2OTU - chains B and P of the 3 polymer chains in the assembly; structure by X-ray diffraction, 1.68 A resolution.

[Chain B]
Name: Fv heavy chain variable domain
Organism: Mus musculus
UniProt: A2NN81 (A2NN81_MOUSE); aligned to UniProt positions 21-137 over residues 2-118 (the alignment contains insertions or deletions, so no single offset holds)
Amino-acid sequence (118 residues; each row starts with the number of its first residue):
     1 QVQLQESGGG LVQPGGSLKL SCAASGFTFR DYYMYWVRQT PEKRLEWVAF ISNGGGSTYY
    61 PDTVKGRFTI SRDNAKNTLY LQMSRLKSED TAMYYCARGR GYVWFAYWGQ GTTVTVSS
Cystine bridges: Cys-22/Cys-96

[Chain P]
Name: peptide antigen
Amino-acid sequence (11 residues; row label = number of the first residue in the row):
     1 QQQQQQQQQQ G

[How chain B and chain P interact]
Contacting residue pairs (19):
  Asp-31(B) / Gln-9(P)
  Asp-31(B) / Gln-10(P)
  Asp-31(B) / Gly-11(P)  hydrogen bond (backbone-backbone)
  Tyr-32(B) / Gln-9(P)
  Tyr-32(B) / Gln-10(P)  hydrogen bond
  Tyr-33(B) / Gln-7(P)  hydrogen bond
  Tyr-33(B) / Gln-8(P)
  Tyr-33(B) / Gln-9(P)  hydrogen bond (backbone-backbone)
  Tyr-35(B) / Gln-9(P)  hydrogen bond
  Asn-53(B) / Gly-11(P)  hydrogen bond (side chain-backbone)
  Gly-99(B) / Gln-9(P)
  Arg-100(B) / Gln-9(P)
  Gly-101(B) / Gln-7(P)
  Gly-101(B) / Gln-8(P)
  Gly-101(B) / Gln-9(P)  hydrogen bond (backbone-backbone)
  Tyr-102(B) / Gln-6(P)
  Tyr-102(B) / Gln-7(P)
  Tyr-102(B) / Gln-8(P)
  Val-103(B) / Gln-9(P)
Other interface residues (no listed pair), chain B (11 interface residues in all): Trp-104

[Overview]
11 residues of chain B and 6 residues of chain P are in contact, with 7 hydrogen bonds. Polar contacts include
Tyr-32(B)/Gln-10(P), Tyr-33(B)/Gln-7(P) and Tyr-35(B)/Gln-9(P).
Here chain B is Fv heavy chain variable domain (Mus musculus) and chain P is peptide antigen. Entry 2OTU
(Crystal structure of Fv polyglutamine complex) was determined by X-ray diffraction.
